6DJ1 - chains A and B; structure by X-ray diffraction, 1.26 A resolution.

# Chain A (and B)
Protein: HIV-1 protease
Organism: Human immunodeficiency virus 1
Notes: chain B of this document is another copy of the same molecule, construct and numbering; everything in this record applies to it too
UniProtKB: Q5RZ08 (Q5RZ08_9HIV1); residues 1-99 here = UniProt positions 1-99
Chain sequence (99 residues; each row starts with the number of its first residue):
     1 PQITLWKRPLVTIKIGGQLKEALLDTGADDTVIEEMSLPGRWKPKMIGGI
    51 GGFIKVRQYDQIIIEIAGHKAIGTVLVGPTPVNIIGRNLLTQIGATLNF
Differences from the reference sequence: engineered mutation Lys7 (Gln in Q5RZ08), Ile33 (Leu in Q5RZ08), Ile63 (Leu in Q5RZ08), Ala67 (Cys in Q5RZ08), Ala95 (Cys in Q5RZ08)
Bound ions: Na+ near Asp60 (its only coordinating residue here)
Ligand contacts: abt-378 (AB1; n-{1-benzyl-4-[2-(2,6-dimethyl-phenoxy)-acetylamino]-3-hydroxy-5-phenyl-pentyl}-3-methyl-2-(2-oxo-tetrahydro-pyrimidin-1-yl)-butyramide): Arg8, Leu23, Asp25, Gly27, Ala28, Asp29, Asp30, Val32, Ile47, Gly48, Gly49, Ile50, Pro81, Val82, Ile84
Reported in the primary citation:
  - binding site for abt-378: Gly27, Asp29
  - contacts within the chain: Val32-Leu76 (hydrophobic contact), Val56-Leu76 (hydrophobic contact), Gln58-Leu76 (hydrophobic contact), Asp30-Leu76 (hydrophobic contact), Thr74-Leu76 (hydrophobic contact), Lys45-Leu76 (hydrophobic contact), Ile47-Leu76 (hydrophobic contact)
  - catalytic residues: Asp25 (citing earlier work)

# Chain A / chain B interface
Contacting residue pairs (104):
  Pro1(A) with Leu97(B); Asn98(B); Phe99(B), hydrogen bond (backbone-backbone)
  Gln2(A) with Thr96(B), hydrogen bond; Leu97(B); Asn98(B), hydrogen bond
  Ile3(A) with Thr96(B); Leu97(B), hydrogen bond (backbone-backbone); Phe99(B), hydrophobic
  Leu5(A) with Thr26(B); Arg87(B), hydrogen bond (backbone-side chain); Leu90(B), hydrophobic; Thr91(B), hydrogen bond (backbone-side chain); Ala95(B)
  Trp6(A) with Arg87(B), hydrogen bond (backbone-side chain); Thr91(B)
  Lys7(A) with Arg87(B)
  Arg8(A) with Asp29(B), salt bridge; Arg87(B)
  Pro9(A) with Thr26(B); Arg87(B)
  Leu23(A) with Gly27(B)
  Leu24(A) with Thr26(B), hydrogen bond (backbone-side chain); Leu97(B), hydrophobic; Phe99(B), hydrophobic
  Asp25(A) with Asp25(B); Thr26(B); Gly27(B), hydrogen bond (side chain-backbone)
  Thr26(A) with Leu5(B); Pro9(B); Leu24(B), hydrogen bond (side chain-backbone); Asp25(B); Thr26(B), hydrogen bond (backbone-side chain); Leu97(B)
  Gly27(A) with Leu23(B); Asp25(B), hydrogen bond (backbone-side chain)
  Asp29(A) with Arg8(B), salt bridge
  Gly48(A) with Ile50(B)
  Gly49(A) with Ile50(B); Pro81(B)
  Ile50(A) with Val32(B), hydrophobic; Ile47(B), hydrophobic; Gly49(B); Ile50(B), hydrogen bond (backbone-backbone); Gly51(B), hydrogen bond (backbone-backbone); Gly52(B); Ile54(B); Thr80(B); Pro81(B); Ile84(B), hydrophobic
  Gly51(A) with Ile50(B), hydrogen bond (backbone-backbone); Gly51(B); Gly52(B); Ile54(B)
  Gly52(A) with Ile50(B); Gly51(B)
  Phe53(A) with Gly51(B)
  Ile54(A) with Ile50(B); Gly51(B)
  Ala67(A) with Phe99(B), hydrophobic
  His69(A) with Phe99(B)
  Thr80(A) with Ile50(B)
  Pro81(A) with Gly49(B); Ile50(B)
  Arg87(A) with Leu5(B), hydrogen bond (side chain-backbone); Trp6(B), hydrogen bond (side chain-backbone); Lys7(B), hydrogen bond (side chain-backbone); Arg8(B); Pro9(B)
  Leu90(A) with Leu5(B), hydrophobic
  Thr91(A) with Leu5(B); Trp6(B)
  Gln92(A) with Trp6(B)
  Ile93(A) with Phe99(B)
  Gly94(A) with Asn98(B); Phe99(B)
  Ala95(A) with Leu5(B); Asn98(B); Phe99(B), hydrophobic
  Thr96(A) with Gln2(B); Ile3(B); Thr4(B); Thr96(B); Leu97(B); Asn98(B), hydrogen bond (backbone-backbone)
  Leu97(A) with Pro1(B); Gln2(B); Ile3(B), hydrogen bond (backbone-backbone); Leu24(B), hydrophobic; Thr26(B); Thr96(B)
  Asn98(A) with Pro1(B); Gln2(B), hydrogen bond; Gly94(B); Ala95(B); Thr96(B), hydrogen bond (backbone-backbone); Asn98(B)
  Phe99(A) with Pro1(B), hydrogen bond (backbone-backbone); Ile3(B), hydrophobic; Leu24(B), hydrophobic; His69(B); Ile93(B); Gly94(B); Ala95(B), hydrophobic
Also at the interface, not in a pair above, chain A (39 interface residues in all): Thr4, Ile47, Ile84
Also at the interface, not in a pair above, chain B (39 interface residues in all): Gly48, Ala67, Pro79

# Summary
The chain A/chain B interface involves 39 residues from each chain, with 23 hydrogen bonds and 2 salt bridges.
Among the polar pairs are Arg8(A)-Asp29(B), Gln2(A)-Thr96(B) and Gln2(A)-Asn98(B). Chain A binds abt-378. From
the paper: the catalytic residue Asp25(A); a binding site for abt-378 at Gly27(A) and Asp29(A).
Both chains are HIV-1 protease (Human immunodeficiency virus 1). Entry 6DJ1 (Wild-type HIV-1 protease in
complex with Lopinavir) was determined by X-ray diffraction (same publication as 6DIF, 6DIL, 6DJ2, 6DJ5 and
6DJ7).
